Entry 4UFM (X-ray diffraction, 2.40 A resolution); this record covers chain A.

[Chain A]
Name: Galactocerebrosidase
Organism: Mus musculus
Notes: EC 3.2.1.46
UniProtKB: P54818 (GALC_MOUSE); residues 27-668 here correspond to UniProt positions 43-684 (UniProt number = residue number + 16)
Sequence (654 residues; each row starts with the number of its first residue):
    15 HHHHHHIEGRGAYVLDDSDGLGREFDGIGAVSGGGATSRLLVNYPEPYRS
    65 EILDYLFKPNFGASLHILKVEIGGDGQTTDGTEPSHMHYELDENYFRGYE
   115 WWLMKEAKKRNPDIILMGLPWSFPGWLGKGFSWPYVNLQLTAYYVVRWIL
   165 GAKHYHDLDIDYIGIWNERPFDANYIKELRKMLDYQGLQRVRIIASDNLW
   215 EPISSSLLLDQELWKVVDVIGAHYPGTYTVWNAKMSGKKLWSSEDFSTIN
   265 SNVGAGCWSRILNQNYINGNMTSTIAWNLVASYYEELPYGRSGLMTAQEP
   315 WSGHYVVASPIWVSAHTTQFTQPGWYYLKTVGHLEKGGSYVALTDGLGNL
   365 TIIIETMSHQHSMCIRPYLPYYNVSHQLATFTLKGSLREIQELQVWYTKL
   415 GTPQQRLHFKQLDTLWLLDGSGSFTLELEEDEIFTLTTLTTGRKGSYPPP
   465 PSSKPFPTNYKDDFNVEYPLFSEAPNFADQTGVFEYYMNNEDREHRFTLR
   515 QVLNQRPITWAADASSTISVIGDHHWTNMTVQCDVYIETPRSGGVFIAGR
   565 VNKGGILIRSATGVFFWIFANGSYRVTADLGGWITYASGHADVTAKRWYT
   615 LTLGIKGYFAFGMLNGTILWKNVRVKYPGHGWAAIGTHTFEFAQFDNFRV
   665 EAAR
Unresolved in the structure: 15-24, 416-419
Construct notes: expression tag (15-26)
Disulfides: Cys-271/Cys-378
Glycans and other covalent adducts: N-acetylglucosamine (NAG) linked to Asn-284, Asn-363, Asn-387, Asn-542
Metal / ion sites: Ca2+: Asp-477, Asn-479, Phe-511, Asp-660
Residues lining bound ligands: 1-deoxygalactonojirimycin (DGJ; (2R,3S,4R,5S)-2-(hydroxymethyl)piperidine-3,4,5-triol): Gly-48, Thr-92, Thr-93, Trp-135, Asn-181, Glu-182, Tyr-238, Glu-258, Ser-261, Trp-291, Tyr-303, Arg-380, Trp-524
UniProt features mapped onto this chain:
  - active site: Glu-182 (Proton donor/acceptor), Glu-258 (Nucleophile)
  - binding site (substrate): Thr-93, Trp-135, Asn-181, Arg-380
  - glycosylation (N-linked (GlcNAc...) asparagine): Asn-284, Asn-363, Asn-387, Asn-542, Asn-585, Asn-629
What the authors report for this chain:
  - binding site for 1-deoxygalactonojirimycin: Gly-48, Thr-93, Trp-135, Asn-181, Glu-258, Ser-261, Arg-380
  - mutagenesis - E258Q: abolished stability in response to 1-deoxygalactonojirimycin
  - catalytic residues: Glu-182, Glu-258 (citing earlier work)
  - specificity-determining residues: Trp-291 (citing earlier work)

[Summary]
Ligands of chain A: 1-deoxygalactonojirimycin. N-acetylglucosamine is covalently linked to Asn-284, Asn-363,
Asn-387 and Asn-542. The Ca2+ site is built by Asp-477, Asn-479, Phe-511 and Asp-660. UniProt lists
active-site residues Glu-182 and Glu-258 and 4 substrate-binding residues. The paper reports catalytic
residues Glu-182 and Glu-258; E258Q abolishes stability in response to 1-deoxygalactonojirimycin.
Chain A is Galactocerebrosidase (Mus musculus); the structure, Mouse Galactocerebrosidase complexed with
1-deoxy-galacto-nojirimycin DGJ, was determined by X-ray diffraction together with 4UFH, 4UFI, 4UFJ, 4UFK and
4UFL from the same study.
